PDB entry 6HKO | electron microscopy, 3.42 A resolution | chains B and S of the 17 polymer chains in the assembly

Chain B:
Molecule: DNA-directed RNA polymerase I subunit RPA135
Organism: Saccharomyces cerevisiae (strain ATCC 204508 / S288c)
Notes: EC 2.7.7.6
Reference sequence: P22138 (RPA2_YEAST); numbering as in UniProt (aligned over 1-1203)
Sequence (1203 residues; numbered 1 to 1203; the number before each row is that of its first residue):
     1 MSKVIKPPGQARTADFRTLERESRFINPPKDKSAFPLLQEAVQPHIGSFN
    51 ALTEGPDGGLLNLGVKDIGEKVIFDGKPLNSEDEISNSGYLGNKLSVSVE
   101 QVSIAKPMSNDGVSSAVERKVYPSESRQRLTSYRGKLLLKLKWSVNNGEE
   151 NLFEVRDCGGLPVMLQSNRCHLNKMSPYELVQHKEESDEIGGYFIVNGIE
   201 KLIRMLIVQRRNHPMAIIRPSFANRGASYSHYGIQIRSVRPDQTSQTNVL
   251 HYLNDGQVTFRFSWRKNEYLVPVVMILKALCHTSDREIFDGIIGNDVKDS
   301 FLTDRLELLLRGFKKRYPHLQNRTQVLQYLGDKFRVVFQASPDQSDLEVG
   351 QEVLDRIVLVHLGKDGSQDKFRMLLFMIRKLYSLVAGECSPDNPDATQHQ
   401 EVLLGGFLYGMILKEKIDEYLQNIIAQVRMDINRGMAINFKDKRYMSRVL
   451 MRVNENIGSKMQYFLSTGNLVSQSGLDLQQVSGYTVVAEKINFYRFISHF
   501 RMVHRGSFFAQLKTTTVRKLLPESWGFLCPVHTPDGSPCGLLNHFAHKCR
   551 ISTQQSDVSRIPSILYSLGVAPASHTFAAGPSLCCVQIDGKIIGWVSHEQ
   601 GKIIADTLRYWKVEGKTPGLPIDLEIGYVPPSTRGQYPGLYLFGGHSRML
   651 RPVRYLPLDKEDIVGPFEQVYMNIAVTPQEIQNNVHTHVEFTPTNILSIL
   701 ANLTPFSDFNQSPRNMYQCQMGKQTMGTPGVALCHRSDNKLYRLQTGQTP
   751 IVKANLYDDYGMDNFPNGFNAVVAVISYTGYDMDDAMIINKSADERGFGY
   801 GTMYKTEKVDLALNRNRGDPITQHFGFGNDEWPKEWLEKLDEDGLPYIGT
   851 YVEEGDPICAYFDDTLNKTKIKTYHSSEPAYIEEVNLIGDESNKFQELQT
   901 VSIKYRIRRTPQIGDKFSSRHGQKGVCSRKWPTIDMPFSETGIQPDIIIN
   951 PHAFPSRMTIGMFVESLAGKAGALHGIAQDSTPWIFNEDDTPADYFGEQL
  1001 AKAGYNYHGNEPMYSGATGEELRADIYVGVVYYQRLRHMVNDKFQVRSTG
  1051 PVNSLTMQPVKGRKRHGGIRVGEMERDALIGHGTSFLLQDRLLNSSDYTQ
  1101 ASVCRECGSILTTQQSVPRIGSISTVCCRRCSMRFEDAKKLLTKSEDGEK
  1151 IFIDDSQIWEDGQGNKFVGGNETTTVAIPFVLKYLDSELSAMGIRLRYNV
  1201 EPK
Disordered / not traced: 1-10, 79-88, 112-115, 1140-1152
Ion coordination: Zn2+: Cys-1104, Cys-1107, Cys-1128, Cys-1131
Residues lining bound ligands: phosphomethylphosphonic acid guanylate ester (G2P): Asp-535, Arg-714, Tyr-717, Asp-785, Arg-957
Curated features (UniProtKB/Swiss-Prot):
  - zinc finger: Cys-1104 to Cys-1131 (C4-type)
  - modified residue: Ser-2 (N-acetylserine), Ser-81 (Phosphoserine), Ser-1156 (Phosphoserine)
  - mutagenesis: Cys-1104 (C1104A: No effect; when associated with A-1107; A-1128 and A-1131), Cys-1107 (C1107A: Lethal. Abolishes recruitment of RPA1 to Pol I. No effect; when associated with A-1104; A-1128 and A-1131), Cys-1127 (C1127R: Responsible of suppression of RPA190-5 and RPA190-1 mutations), Cys-1128 (C1128A: No effect; when associated with A-1104; A-1107 and A-1131), Cys-1131 (C1131A: No effect; when associated with A-1104; A-1107 and A-1128)

Chain S:
Molecule: Non-template strand
Organism: Saccharomyces cerevisiae (strain ATCC 204508 / S288c)
Sequence (38 nucleotides; each row starts with the number of its first residue):
     1 GGCAGTACTAGTAAACTAGTATTGAAAGTACTTGACTT
Disordered / not traced: 16-23, 37-38

Chain B / chain S interface:
Pairs across the interface - 14 pairs, chain B then chain S:
  Arg-219(B) / DA25(S)  base contact
  Ser-221(B) / DA25(S)  hydrogen bond to the phosphate
  Arg-225(B) / DA25(S)  salt bridge to the phosphate
  Asp-395(B) / DA25(S)  base contact
  Met-451(B) / DC8(S)  phosphate contact
  Gln-479(B) / DG24(S)  base contact
  Gln-479(B) / DA25(S)  hydrogen bond to the base
  Arg-505(B) / DA25(S)  base contact
  Phe-508(B) / DG24(S)  base contact
  Phe-508(B) / DA25(S)  sugar contact
  Phe-509(B) / DA25(S)  base contact
  Leu-512(B) / DA26(S)  phosphate contact
  Arg-817(B) / DT9(S)  salt bridge to the phosphate
  Arg-817(B) / DA10(S)  phosphate contact
Interface residues without a listed pair, chain B (14 interface residues in all): Pro-394, Arg-444, Arg-448
Interface residues without a listed pair, chain S (8 interface residues in all): DT6, DA7

Overview:
Chain B and chain S form an interface of 14 and 8 residues respectively; the contacts include 2 hydrogen bonds
and 2 salt bridges. Among the polar pairs are Gln-479(B)/DA25(S), Ser-221(B)/DA25(S) and Arg-225(B)/DA25(S).
Bound to chain B: phosphomethylphosphonic acid guanylate ester.
Here chain B is DNA-directed RNA polymerase I subunit RPA135 and chain S is Non-template strand, both from
Saccharomyces cerevisiae (strain ATCC 204508 / S288c). Entry 6HKO (Yeast RNA polymerase I elongation complex
bound to nucleotide analog GMPCPP) was determined by electron microscopy (same publication as 6HLQ, 6HLR and
6HLS).
